Entry 1BCC (X-ray diffraction, 3.16 A resolution); this record covers chains D and H of the 10 polymer chains in the assembly.

[Chain D]
Name: Ubiquinol cytochrome C oxidoreductase
From: Gallus gallus
Notes: EC 1.10.2.2
Reference sequence: P00125 (CY1_BOVIN); residue numbers follow UniProt; this construct covers 1-241
Chain sequence (241 residues; row label = number of the first residue in the row):
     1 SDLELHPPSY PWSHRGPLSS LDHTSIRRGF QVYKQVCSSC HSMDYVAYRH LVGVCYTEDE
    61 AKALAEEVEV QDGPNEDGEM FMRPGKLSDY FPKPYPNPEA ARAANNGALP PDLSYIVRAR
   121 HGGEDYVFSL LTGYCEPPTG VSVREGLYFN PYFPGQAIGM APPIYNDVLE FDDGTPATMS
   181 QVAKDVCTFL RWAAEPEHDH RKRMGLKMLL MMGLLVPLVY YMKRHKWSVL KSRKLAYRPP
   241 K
Differences from the reference sequence: conflict Pro-17 (Leu in P00125), Val-143 (Leu in P00125), Asp-167 (Glu in P00125), Val-216 (Leu in P00125), Tyr-221 (Ala in P00125)
Glycans and other covalent adducts: heme (HEM) linked to Cys-37, Cys-40
Ion coordination: heme Fe: His-41, Met-160
Small-molecule neighbours: heme (HEM): Val-32, Val-36, Ser-39, His-41, Asn-105, Ala-108, Leu-109, Pro-110, Pro-111, Leu-113, Ile-116, Arg-120, Tyr-126, Val-127, Leu-130, Leu-131, Phe-153, Ile-158, Gly-159, Met-160, Pro-163, Val-186
From the paper describing this entry:
  - contacts within the chain: Tyr-33/Phe-189
  - heme coordination: Met-160
  - binding site for heme: Val-36 to His-41, Pro-111 to Leu-113, Ile-158 to Pro-163

[Chain H]
Name: Ubiquinol cytochrome C oxidoreductase
From: Gallus gallus
Notes: EC 1.10.2.2
Reference sequence: P00126 (UCRH_BOVIN); numbering as in UniProt (aligned over 1-78)
Chain sequence (78 residues; numbered 1 to 78; the number before each row is that of its first residue):
     1 GDPKEEEEEE EELVDPLTTV REQCEQLEKC VKARERLELC DERVSSRSQT EEDCTEELFD
    61 FLHARDHCVA HKLFNSLK
Not modelled in the structure: 1-12
Differences from the reference sequence: conflict Phe-59 (Leu in P00126)
Disulfide bonds: Cys-24/Cys-68, Cys-40/Cys-54

[How chain D and chain H interact]
Residue-residue contacts - 43 pairs, chain D then chain H:
  Leu-3(D) / Phe-59(H)  hydrophobic
  Leu-5(D) / Phe-59(H)  hydrophobic
  Leu-5(D) / Leu-62(H)  hydrophobic
  Leu-5(D) / His-63(H)
  Ser-9(D) / Ala-70(H)
  Tyr-10(D) / Ala-70(H)  hydrophobic
  Tyr-10(D) / Phe-74(H)  hydrophobic
  Pro-11(D) / Ala-70(H)
  Pro-11(D) / Phe-74(H)
  Trp-12(D) / Phe-74(H)  hydrophobic
  Arg-28(D) / Lys-78(H)  hydrogen bond (side chain-backbone)
  Phe-128(D) / Leu-73(H)  hydrophobic
  Phe-128(D) / Phe-74(H)  hydrophobic
  Thr-132(D) / Arg-21(H)  hydrogen bond (backbone-side chain)
  Pro-138(D) / Cys-54(H)
  Pro-138(D) / Thr-55(H)
  Pro-138(D) / Leu-58(H)
  Thr-139(D) / Asp-41(H)  hydrogen bond
  Thr-139(D) / Val-44(H)
  Thr-139(D) / Asp-53(H)
  Thr-139(D) / Cys-54(H)  hydrogen bond (backbone-backbone)
  Gly-140(D) / Val-44(H)
  Gly-140(D) / Glu-52(H)
  Gly-140(D) / Asp-53(H)
  Val-141(D) / Asp-53(H)
  Val-141(D) / Thr-55(H)
  Pro-151(D) / Phe-59(H)  hydrophobic
  Pro-151(D) / Leu-62(H)  hydrophobic
  Tyr-152(D) / Asp-66(H)  hydrogen bond
  Asn-166(D) / Asp-15(H)
  Asp-167(D) / Leu-13(H)
  Thr-175(D) / Lys-78(H)
  Thr-178(D) / Val-14(H)
  Thr-178(D) / Asp-15(H)  hydrogen bond
  Thr-178(D) / Pro-16(H)
  Met-179(D) / Asp-15(H)
  Ser-180(D) / Asp-15(H)  hydrogen bond (backbone-side chain)
  Ser-180(D) / Leu-17(H)
  Ser-180(D) / Leu-73(H)
  Gln-181(D) / Leu-77(H)
  Gln-181(D) / Lys-78(H)
  Lys-184(D) / Leu-77(H)
  Lys-184(D) / Lys-78(H)
Other interface residues (no listed pair), chain D (28 interface residues in all): Glu-4, Pro-8, Gly-133, Gln-156, Asp-185
Other interface residues (no listed pair), chain H (26 interface residues in all): Cys-40, Ser-45, Glu-56, His-67

[In short]
28 residues of chain D and 26 residues of chain H are in contact; the contacts include 7 hydrogen bonds. Among
the polar pairs are Arg-28(D)/Lys-78(H), Thr-132(D)/Arg-21(H) and Thr-139(D)/Asp-41(H). Heme is covalently
linked to Cys-40(D). The paper reports a binding site for heme at Val-36(D), Pro-111(D) and Ile-158(D); heme
coordination by Met-160(D).
Here chain D is Ubiquinol cytochrome C oxidoreductase and chain H is Ubiquinol cytochrome C oxidoreductase,
both from Gallus gallus. Entry 1BCC (Cytochrome BC1 complex from chicken) was determined by X-ray diffraction
(same publication as 2BCC and 3BCC).
